3BU8 - chains A and B of the 4 polymer chains in the assembly; structure by X-ray diffraction, 2.15 A resolution.

# Chain A (and B)
Molecule: Telomeric repeat-binding factor 2
Organism: Homo sapiens
Notes: fragment: TRFH domain, Dimerization domain; chain B of this document is another copy of the same molecule, construct and numbering; everything in this record applies to it too
UniProt: Q15554 (TERF2_HUMAN); residues 42-276 here = UniProt positions 42-276
Sequence (235 residues; each row starts with the number of its first residue):
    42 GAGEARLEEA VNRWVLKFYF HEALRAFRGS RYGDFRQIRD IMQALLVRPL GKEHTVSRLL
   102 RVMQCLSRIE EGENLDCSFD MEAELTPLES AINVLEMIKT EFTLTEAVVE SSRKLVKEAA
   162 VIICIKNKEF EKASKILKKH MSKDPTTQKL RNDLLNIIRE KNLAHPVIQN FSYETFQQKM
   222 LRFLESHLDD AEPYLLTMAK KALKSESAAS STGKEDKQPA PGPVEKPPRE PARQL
Not modelled in the structure: 42-43, 248-276 (chain B: 42, 250-276)
From the paper describing this entry:
  - mutagenesis - F120A: unchanged binding to TIN2
  - specificity-determining residues: Ser98, Arg102, Lys173

# Chain A / chain B interface
Residue-residue contacts - 12 pairs, chain A then chain B:
  Val88(A) - Pro186(B)  hydrophobic
  Arg102(A) - Ser152(B)
  Asp121(A) - Ala148(B)
  Glu123(A) - Thr146(B)
  Glu123(A) - Glu147(B)  hydrogen bond (side chain-backbone)
  Leu126(A) - Thr146(B)
  Asn134(A) - Thr146(B)
  Asn134(A) - Val149(B)
  Met138(A) - Ala148(B)
  Met138(A) - Val149(B)  hydrophobic
  Thr141(A) - Arg223(B)  hydrogen bond (backbone-side chain)
  Thr141(A) - Ser227(B)  hydrogen bond
Other interface residues (no listed pair), chain A (13 interface residues in all): Glu50, Pro90, Glu142, Thr144, Lys180
Other interface residues (no listed pair), chain B (11 interface residues in all): Thr144, Lys190, Phe224

# Summary
The interface between chain A and chain B involves 13 residues on one side and 11 on the other; the contacts
include 3 hydrogen bonds. Polar pairs include Glu123(A)-Glu147(B), Thr141(A)-Arg223(B) and
Thr141(A)-Ser227(B). The paper reports that F120A of chain A leaves binding to TIN2 unchanged; specificity
determinants Ser98(A), Arg102(A) and Lys173(A).
Chain A and chain B are both Telomeric repeat-binding factor 2 (Homo sapiens); the structure, Crystal
Structure of TRF2 TRFH domain and TIN2 peptide complex, was determined by X-ray diffraction together with 3BQO
and 3BUA from the same study.
